6UJF - chain A; structure by X-ray diffraction, 2.00 A resolution.

[Chain A]
Name: Endoglucanase
Source organism: Clostridioides difficile
Notes: EC 3.2.1.4
Sequence (320 residues; numbered 31 to 350; the number before each row is that of its first residue):
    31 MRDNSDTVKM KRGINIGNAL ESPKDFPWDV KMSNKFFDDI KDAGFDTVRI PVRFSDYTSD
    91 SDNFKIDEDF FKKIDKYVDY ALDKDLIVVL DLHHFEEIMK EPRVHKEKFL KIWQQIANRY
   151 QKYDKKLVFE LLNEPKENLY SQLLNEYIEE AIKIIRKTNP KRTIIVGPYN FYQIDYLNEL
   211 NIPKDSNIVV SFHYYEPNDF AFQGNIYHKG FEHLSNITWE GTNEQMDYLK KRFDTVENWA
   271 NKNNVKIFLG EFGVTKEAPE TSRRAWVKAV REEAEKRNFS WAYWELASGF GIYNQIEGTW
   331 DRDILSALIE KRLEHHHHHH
Disordered / not traced: 31-38, 91, 341-350
Small-molecule neighbours: beta-D-glucopyranose (BGC): N48, W58, H123, H124, N235, Y237, H238, W314, F320
From the paper describing this entry:
  - binding site for beta-D-glucopyranose: N48, H123, Y237, W314
  - conformationally variable residues (order/disorder transition): S91
  - catalytic residues: E164, E281 (by similarity / conservation)

[Overview]
Ligands of chain A: beta-D-glucopyranose. The paper reports catalytic residues E164 and E281; a binding site
for beta-D-glucopyranose at N48, H123 and Y237 among others.
Chain A is Endoglucanase (Clostridioides difficile); the structure, Crystal structure of the Clostridial
cellulose synthase subunit Z (CcsZ) from Clostridioides difficile, was determined by X-ray diffraction (same
publication as 6UJE).
